PDB entry 5VU4 | X-ray diffraction, 2.25 A resolution | chains A and B

Chain A:
Molecule: Hemagglutinin HA1 chain
Source organism: Influenza A virus (strain A/Hong Kong/1/1968 H3N2)
UniProtKB: Q91MA7 (HEMA_I68A4); residues 11-329 here correspond to UniProt positions 27-345 (UniProt number = residue number + 16)
Sequence (323 residues; numbered 7 to 329; the number before each row is that of its first residue):
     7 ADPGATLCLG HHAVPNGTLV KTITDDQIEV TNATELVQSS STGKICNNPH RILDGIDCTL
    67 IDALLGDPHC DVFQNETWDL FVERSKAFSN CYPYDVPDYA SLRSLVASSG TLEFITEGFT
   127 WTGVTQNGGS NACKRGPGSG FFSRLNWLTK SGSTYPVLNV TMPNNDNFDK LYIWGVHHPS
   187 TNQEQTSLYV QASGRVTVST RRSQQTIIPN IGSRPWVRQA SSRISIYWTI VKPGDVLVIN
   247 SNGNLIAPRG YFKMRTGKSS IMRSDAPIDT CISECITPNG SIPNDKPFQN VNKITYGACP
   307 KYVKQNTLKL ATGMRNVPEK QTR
Unresolved in the structure: 7-8, 326-329
Cystine bridges: Cys-52/Cys-277, Cys-64/Cys-76, Cys-97/Cys-139, Cys-281/Cys-305
Covalent attachments: N-acetylglucosamine (NAG) linked to Asn-38, Asn-165, Asn-285
Construct notes: expression tag (7-10); engineered mutation Gln-225 (Gly241 in Q91MA7), Ala-226 (Leu242 in Q91MA7)
Curated features (UniProtKB/Swiss-Prot):
  - site: Arg-329 (Cleavage)
  - glycosylation (N-linked (GlcNAc...) asparagine): Asn-22, Asn-38, Asn-81, Asn-165, Asn-285
From the paper describing this entry:
  - mutagenesis - S228A: decreased growth
  - mutagenesis - G225Q/L226A: unchanged growth

Chain B:
Molecule: Hemagglutinin HA2 chain
Source organism: Influenza A virus (strain A/Hong Kong/1/1968 H3N2)
UniProtKB: Q91MA7 (HEMA_I68A4); residues 1-174 here correspond to UniProt positions 346-519 (UniProt number = residue number + 345)
Sequence (174 residues; row label = number of the first residue in the row):
     1 GLFGAIAGFI ENGWEGMIDG WYGFRHQNSE GTGQAADLKS TQAAIDQING KLNRVIEKTN
    61 EKFHQIEKEF SEVEGRIQDL EKYVEDTKID LWSYNAELLV ALENQHTIDL TDSEMNKLFE
   121 KTGRQLRENA EDMGNGCFKI YHKCDNACIE SIRNGTYDHD VYRDEALNNR FQIK
Unresolved in the structure: 173-174
Cystine bridges: Cys-144/Cys-148
Construct notes: conflict Gly-123 (Arg468 in Q91MA7)
Curated features (UniProtKB/Swiss-Prot):
  - glycosylation: Asn-154 (N-linked (GlcNAc...) asparagine)

Chain A / chain B interface:
Contacting residue pairs - 137 pairs, chain A then chain B:
  Pro-9(A) / His-142(B)
  Pro-9(A) / Lys-143(B)
  Gly-10(A) / Ile-140(B)
  Gly-10(A) / His-142(B)
  Ala-11(A) / Gln-27(B)
  Ala-11(A) / Asn-28(B)
  Ala-11(A) / Phe-138(B)
  Ala-11(A) / Lys-139(B)
  Ala-11(A) / Ile-140(B)  hydrogen bond (backbone-backbone)
  Ala-11(A) / His-142(B)
  Thr-12(A) / Arg-25(B)
  Thr-12(A) / His-26(B)
  Thr-12(A) / Gln-27(B)  hydrogen bond (backbone-backbone)
  Thr-12(A) / Phe-138(B)
  Thr-12(A) / Lys-139(B)
  Leu-13(A) / Phe-24(B)  hydrophobic
  Leu-13(A) / Arg-25(B)
  Leu-13(A) / Cys-137(B)
  Leu-13(A) / Phe-138(B)  hydrogen bond (backbone-backbone)
  Leu-13(A) / Ile-140(B)  hydrophobic
  Leu-13(A) / Ile-152(B)  hydrophobic
  Cys-14(A) / Trp-14(B)
  Cys-14(A) / Gly-23(B)
  Cys-14(A) / Phe-24(B)
  Cys-14(A) / Arg-25(B)  hydrogen bond (backbone-backbone)
  Cys-14(A) / Gly-136(B)
  Cys-14(A) / Cys-137(B)  disulfide
  Leu-15(A) / Ile-10(B)
  Leu-15(A) / Trp-14(B)
  Leu-15(A) / Gly-23(B)
  Leu-15(A) / Phe-24(B)  hydrophobic
  Leu-15(A) / Leu-118(B)  hydrophobic
  Leu-15(A) / Phe-119(B)  hydrophobic
  Leu-15(A) / Thr-122(B)
  Leu-15(A) / Gly-136(B)  hydrogen bond (backbone-backbone)
  Leu-15(A) / Phe-138(B)  hydrophobic
  Gly-16(A) / Trp-14(B)
  Gly-16(A) / Tyr-22(B)
  Gly-16(A) / Gly-23(B)  hydrogen bond (backbone-backbone)
  Gly-16(A) / Met-115(B)
  His-17(A) / Ile-6(B)
  His-17(A) / Ile-10(B)
  His-17(A) / Asn-12(B)
  His-17(A) / Gly-13(B)
  His-17(A) / Trp-14(B)  hydrogen bond (backbone-backbone)
  His-17(A) / Trp-21(B)
  His-17(A) / Tyr-22(B)
  His-17(A) / Met-115(B)
  His-18(A) / Gly-13(B)
  His-18(A) / Trp-14(B)
  His-18(A) / Met-17(B)
  His-18(A) / Gly-20(B)
  His-18(A) / Trp-21(B)  hydrogen bond (backbone-backbone)
  Ala-19(A) / Gly-13(B)
  Ala-19(A) / Trp-14(B)  hydrogen bond (backbone-backbone)
  Ala-19(A) / Glu-15(B)
  Pro-21(A) / Glu-15(B)
  Val-26(A) / Asn-104(B)
  Lys-27(A) / Glu-97(B)  salt bridge
  Lys-27(A) / Val-100(B)
  Lys-27(A) / Ala-101(B)
  Lys-27(A) / Asn-104(B)  hydrogen bond (backbone-side chain)
  Thr-28(A) / Ala-101(B)
  Thr-28(A) / Asn-104(B)
  Thr-28(A) / Gln-105(B)  hydrogen bond
  Thr-28(A) / Ile-108(B)
  Ile-29(A) / Ala-101(B)
  Ile-29(A) / Leu-102(B)  hydrophobic
  Ile-29(A) / Gln-105(B)  hydrogen bond (backbone-side chain)
  Thr-30(A) / Gln-105(B)  hydrogen bond (backbone-side chain)
  Ile-34(A) / Ile-108(B)  hydrophobic
  Val-36(A) / Ile-108(B)  hydrophobic
  Thr-40(A) / Leu-52(B)
  Leu-42(A) / Val-55(B)  hydrophobic
  Leu-42(A) / Val-100(B)  hydrophobic
  Arg-109(A) / Glu-67(B)  salt bridge
  Ser-110(A) / His-64(B)  hydrogen bond
  Ser-114(A) / His-64(B)
  Lys-264(A) / Phe-63(B)
  Ser-265(A) / His-64(B)
  Ser-266(A) / His-64(B)  hydrogen bond
  Arg-269(A) / Glu-67(B)  salt bridge
  Asn-290(A) / Lys-58(B)  hydrogen bond
  Asp-291(A) / Ile-56(B)
  Pro-293(A) / Val-55(B)
  Phe-294(A) / Ala-96(B)  hydrophobic
  Lys-299(A) / Lys-68(B)  hydrogen bond (backbone-side chain)
  Lys-299(A) / Glu-85(B)
  Lys-299(A) / Ile-89(B)
  Ile-300(A) / Lys-68(B)
  Ile-300(A) / Glu-69(B)
  Thr-301(A) / Gln-65(B)  hydrogen bond (backbone-side chain)
  Tyr-302(A) / Lys-62(B)
  Tyr-302(A) / Phe-63(B)
  Gly-303(A) / Glu-61(B)
  Gly-303(A) / Lys-62(B)  hydrogen bond (backbone-backbone)
  Ala-304(A) / Asn-60(B)
  Ala-304(A) / Glu-61(B)
  Cys-305(A) / Asn-60(B)  hydrogen bond (backbone-side chain)
  Lys-307(A) / Asn-60(B)  hydrogen bond
  Lys-307(A) / Trp-92(B)
  Tyr-308(A) / Ile-89(B)  hydrophobic
  Tyr-308(A) / Trp-92(B)
  Val-309(A) / Trp-92(B)
  Val-309(A) / Ser-93(B)
  Lys-310(A) / Ile-89(B)
  Lys-310(A) / Asp-90(B)  salt bridge
  Lys-310(A) / Ser-93(B)  hydrogen bond (backbone-side chain)
  Gln-311(A) / Ser-93(B)  hydrogen bond (side chain-backbone)
  Gln-311(A) / Glu-97(B)  hydrogen bond
  Leu-314(A) / Ala-96(B)  hydrophobic
  Leu-314(A) / Glu-97(B)
  Leu-314(A) / Val-100(B)  hydrophobic
  Lys-315(A) / Asn-104(B)  hydrogen bond (backbone-side chain)
  Leu-316(A) / Leu-52(B)  hydrophobic
  Leu-316(A) / Glu-103(B)
  Leu-316(A) / Asn-104(B)
  Ala-317(A) / Asn-104(B)  hydrogen bond (backbone-side chain)
  Ala-317(A) / Thr-107(B)
  Thr-318(A) / Trp-21(B)
  Thr-318(A) / Ile-48(B)
  Gly-319(A) / Trp-21(B)
  Gly-319(A) / Thr-107(B)
  Met-320(A) / Ile-6(B)  hydrophobic
  Met-320(A) / Trp-21(B)
  Met-320(A) / Tyr-22(B)
  Met-320(A) / Thr-111(B)
  Arg-321(A) / Ile-6(B)
  Val-323(A) / Ala-7(B)  hydrophobic
  Val-323(A) / Glu-11(B)
  Val-323(A) / Asn-12(B)
  Val-323(A) / Gly-13(B)  hydrogen bond (backbone-backbone)
  Pro-324(A) / Asn-12(B)
  Pro-324(A) / Glu-15(B)
  Glu-325(A) / Gly-13(B)
  Glu-325(A) / Trp-14(B)
  Glu-325(A) / Glu-15(B)  hydrogen bond (backbone-side chain)
Also at the interface, not in a pair above, chain A (59 interface residues in all): Val-20, Ala-113, Ile-267, Glu-280
Also at the interface, not in a pair above, chain B (63 interface residues in all): Lys-88, Leu-99, Cys-144
Inter-chain disulfides: Cys-14(A)/Cys-137(B)

In short:
Chain A and chain B form an interface of 59 and 63 residues respectively, with 1 disulfide bond, 28 hydrogen
bonds and 4 salt bridges. Among the polar pairs are Lys-27(A)/Glu-97(B), Arg-109(A)/Glu-67(B) and
Arg-269(A)/Glu-67(B). From the paper: S228A of chain A reduces growth; G225Q/L226A of chain A leave growth
unchanged.
Here chain A is Hemagglutinin HA1 chain and chain B is Hemagglutinin HA2 chain, both from Influenza A virus
(strain A/Hong Kong/1/1968 H3N2). Entry 5VU4 (Crystal structure of the A/Hong Kong/1/1968 (H3N2) influenza
virus hemagglutinin G225Q/L226A mutant in complex with 6'-SLN) was determined by X-ray diffraction (same
publication as 5VTQ, 5VTR, 5VTU, 5VTV, 5VTW, 5VTX, 5VTY and 5VTZ).
